Entry 5A21 (electron microscopy, 7.20 A resolution (low resolution: residue-level contacts below are approximate; hydrogen-bond / salt-bridge calls are withheld)); this record covers chains F and G of the 8 polymer chains in the assembly.

# Chain F
Molecule: Head completion protein GP16
Organism: Bacillus phage SPP1
UniProtKB: O48446 (O48446_BPSPP); residues 1-109 here = UniProt positions 1-109
Amino-acid sequence (109 residues; numbered 1 to 109; the number before each row is that of its first residue):
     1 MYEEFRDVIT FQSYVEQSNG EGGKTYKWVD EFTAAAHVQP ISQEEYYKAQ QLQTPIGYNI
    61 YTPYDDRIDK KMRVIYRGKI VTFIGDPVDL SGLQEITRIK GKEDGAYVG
Sequence notes: conflict Arg6 (Pro in O48446)

# Chain G
Molecule: Tail-to-head joining protein GP17
Organism: Bacillus phage SPP1
UniProtKB: O48448 (O48448_BPSPP); residue numbers follow UniProt; this construct covers 1-134
Amino-acid sequence (134 residues; each row starts with the number of its first residue):
     1 MTWKLASRAL QKATVENLES YQPLMEMVNQ VTESPGKDDP YPYVVIGDQS STPFETKSSF
    61 GENITMDFHV WGGTTRAEAQ DISSRVLEAL TYKPLMFEGF TFVAKKLVLA QVITDTDGVT
   121 KHGIIKVRFT INNN
Unresolved in the structure: 1

# How chain F and chain G interact
Pairs across the interface (34):
  Glu16(F) with Glu26(G)
  Gln17(F) with Met25(G); Val28(G)
  Ser18(F) with Met25(G)
  Asn19(F) with Leu18(G); Glu19(G); Tyr21(G); Leu24(G); Met25(G)
  Gly20(F) with Val15(G); Leu18(G); Glu19(G)
  Glu21(F) with Val15(G)
  Glu103(F) with Asp39(G)
  Asp104(F) with Val31(G); Thr32(G); Pro35(G); Gly36(G); Lys37(G); Asp38(G); Asp39(G)
  Gly105(F) with Gly36(G); Lys37(G); Asp38(G); Asp39(G)
  Ala106(F) with Asp38(G); Asp39(G)
  Tyr107(F) with Gly36(G); Lys37(G); Asp38(G); Asp39(G)
  Val108(F) with Lys37(G); Asp38(G)
  Gly109(F) with Lys37(G)
Also at the interface, not in a pair above, chain F (15 interface residues in all): Gly22, Lys102
Also at the interface, not in a pair above, chain G (20 interface residues in all): Glu16, Gln22, Ser34, Pro40, Tyr43

# In short
Chain F and chain G form an interface of 15 and 20 residues respectively.
Chain F is Head completion protein GP16 and chain G is Tail-to-head joining protein GP17, both from Bacillus
phage SPP1; the structure, Structure of bacteriophage SPP1 head-to-tail interface without DNA and tape measure
protein, was determined by electron microscopy, deposited together with 5A20.
